Entry 5FMA (X-ray diffraction, 2.46 A resolution); this record covers chain A.

[Chain A]
Molecule: Neurogenic locus notch homolog protein 1
Organism: Homo sapiens
Notes: fragment: egf domains 4-7, residues 142-294
UniProt: P46531 (NOTC1_HUMAN); residues 142-294 here = UniProt positions 142-294
Amino-acid sequence (154 residues; row label = number of the first residue in the row):
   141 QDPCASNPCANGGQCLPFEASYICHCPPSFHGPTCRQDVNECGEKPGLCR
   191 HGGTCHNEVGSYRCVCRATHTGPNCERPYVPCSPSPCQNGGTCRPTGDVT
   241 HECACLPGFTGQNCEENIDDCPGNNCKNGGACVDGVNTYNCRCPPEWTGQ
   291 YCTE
Unresolved in the structure: 160
Disulfides: Cys144-Cys155, Cys149-Cys164, Cys166-Cys175, Cys182-Cys195, Cys189-Cys204, Cys206-Cys215, Cys222-Cys233, Cys227-Cys243, Cys245-Cys254, Cys261-Cys272, Cys266-Cys281, Cys283-Cys292
Differences from the reference sequence: expression tag (141); conflict Glu184 (Gln in P46531)
Bound ions: Ca2+ site 1: Asp178, Val179, Glu181, Asn197, Glu198, Ser201; Ca2+ site 2: Asn257, Ile258, Asp260, Asp274, Gly275
Swiss-Prot annotation at these positions:
  - glycosylation: Ser146 (O-linked (Glc...) serine), Thr194 (O-linked (Fuc...) threonine), Thr232 (O-linked (Fuc...) threonine)
From the paper describing this entry:
  - contacts within the chain: His191-His210, Ala208-Val239, Thr209-Val239, Tyr219-Pro221
  - conformationally variable residues (order/disorder transition): Phe158 to Ser161

[In short]
Asp178, Val179, Glu181, Asn197, Glu198 and Ser201 form the Ca2+ site 1. Asn257, Ile258, Asp260, Asp274 and
Gly275 coordinate Ca2+ site 2. The paper reports conformational variability at Phe158; contacts within the
chain involving His191, His210 and Ala208 among others.
Chain A is Neurogenic locus notch homolog protein 1 (Homo sapiens); the structure, human Notch 1, EGF 4-7, was
determined by X-ray diffraction (same publication as 5FM9).
